Entry 3QJR (X-ray diffraction, 3.20 A resolution); this record covers chains B and C of the 3 polymer chains in the assembly.

== Chain B ==
Name: Cytochrome c oxidase subunit 2
From: Thermus thermophilus
Notes: EC 1.9.3.1
Reference sequence: Q5SJ80 (COX2_THET8); numbering as in UniProt (aligned over 1-168)
Amino-acid sequence (168 residues; each row starts with the number of its first residue):
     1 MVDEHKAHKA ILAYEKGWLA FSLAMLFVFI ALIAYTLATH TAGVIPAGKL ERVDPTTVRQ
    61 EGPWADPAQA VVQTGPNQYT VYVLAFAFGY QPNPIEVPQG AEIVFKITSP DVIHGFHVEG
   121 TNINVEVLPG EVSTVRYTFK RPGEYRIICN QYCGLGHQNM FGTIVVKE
Not modelled in the structure: 1-2
Ion coordination: dinuclear copper ion: His-114, Cys-149, Gln-151, Cys-153, His-157, Met-160
Swiss-Prot annotation at these positions:
  - binding site (Cu cation): His-114, Cys-149, Cys-153, His-157

== Chain C ==
Name: Cytochrome c oxidase polypeptide 2A
From: Thermus thermophilus
Notes: EC 1.9.3.1
Reference sequence: P82543 (COXA_THET8); numbering as in UniProt (aligned over 1-34)
Amino-acid sequence (34 residues; numbered 1 to 34; the number before each row is that of its first residue):
     1 MEEKPKGALA VILVLTLTIL VFWLGVYAVF FARG
Not modelled in the structure: 1
Swiss-Prot annotation at these positions:
  - modified residue: Met-1 (N-formylmethionine)

== Chain B / chain C interface ==
Contacting residue pairs (28):
  Asp-3(B) / Glu-2(C)  hydrogen bond (side chain-backbone)
  Lys-6(B) / Glu-2(C)
  Ala-7(B) / Glu-2(C)
  Ala-10(B) / Glu-3(C)
  Ile-11(B) / Pro-5(C)  hydrophobic
  Tyr-14(B) / Lys-4(C)
  Tyr-14(B) / Leu-9(C)  hydrophobic
  Trp-18(B) / Ile-12(C)  hydrophobic
  Trp-18(B) / Thr-16(C)
  Phe-21(B) / Thr-16(C)
  Phe-29(B) / Ile-19(C)  hydrophobic
  Phe-29(B) / Trp-23(C)  hydrophobic
  Leu-32(B) / Trp-23(C)  hydrophobic
  Leu-32(B) / Tyr-27(C)  hydrogen bond (backbone-side chain)
  Tyr-35(B) / Tyr-27(C)
  Tyr-35(B) / Phe-31(C)  hydrophobic
  Thr-36(B) / Tyr-27(C)
  Thr-36(B) / Phe-30(C)
  Thr-36(B) / Phe-31(C)
  Thr-41(B) / Phe-30(C)
  Gly-120(B) / Arg-33(C)
  Thr-121(B) / Arg-33(C)
  Asn-122(B) / Phe-30(C)
  Asn-122(B) / Arg-33(C)
  Asn-122(B) / Gly-34(C)
  Tyr-137(B) / Arg-33(C)  hydrogen bond (side chain-backbone)
  Tyr-137(B) / Gly-34(C)  hydrogen bond (side chain-backbone)
  Lys-140(B) / Gly-34(C)  hydrogen bond (side chain-backbone)
Interface residues without a listed pair, chain B (24 interface residues in all): Glu-4, Met-25, Ile-33, Thr-39, His-40, Thr-138
Interface residues without a listed pair, chain C (15 interface residues in all): Leu-15

== Overview ==
24 residues of chain B face 15 of chain C across their interface; the contacts include 5 hydrogen bonds. Among
the polar pairs are Asp-3(B)/Glu-2(C), Leu-32(B)/Tyr-27(C) and Tyr-137(B)/Arg-33(C). Curated annotation
(UniProt) lists 4 Cu cation-binding residues on chain B.
Chain B is Cytochrome c oxidase subunit 2 and chain C is Cytochrome c oxidase polypeptide 2A, both from
Thermus thermophilus; the structure, The structure of and photolytic induced changes of carbon monoxide
binding to the cytochrome ba3-oxidase from ..., was determined by X-ray diffraction (same publication as 3QJQ,
3QJS, 3QJT, 3QJU and 3QJV).
